5E2Y - chains D and F of the 6 polymer chains in the assembly; structure by X-ray diffraction, 2.60 A resolution.

[Chain D (and F)]
Protein: Hemagglutinin
From: Influenza A virus
Notes: chain F of this document is another copy of the same molecule, construct and numbering; everything in this record applies to it too
Reference sequence: G8IPF0 (G8IPF0_9INFA); residues 2-175 here correspond to UniProt positions 347-520 (UniProt number = residue number + 345)
Chain sequence (180 residues; row label = number of the first residue in the row):
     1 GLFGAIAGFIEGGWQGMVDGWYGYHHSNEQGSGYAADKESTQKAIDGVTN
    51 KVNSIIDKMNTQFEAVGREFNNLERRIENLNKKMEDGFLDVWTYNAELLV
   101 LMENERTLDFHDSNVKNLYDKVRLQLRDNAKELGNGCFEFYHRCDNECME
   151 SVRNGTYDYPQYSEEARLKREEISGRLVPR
Not modelled in the structure: 176-180
Differences from the reference sequence: expression tag (1, 176-180)
Disulfides: Cys144-Cys148

[Interface between chain D and chain F]
Residue-residue contacts - 44 pairs, chain D then chain F:
  Phe3(D) - Leu2(F)
  Lys58(D) - Tyr94(F)
  Lys58(D) - Glu97(F)  salt bridge
  Met59(D) - Tyr94(F)
  Thr61(D) - Asp90(F)  hydrogen bond
  Glu64(D) - Lys83(F)  hydrogen bond (backbone-side chain)
  Val66(D) - Asn79(F)
  Val66(D) - Lys83(F)
  Arg68(D) - Asn79(F)  hydrogen bond
  Arg68(D) - Leu80(F)
  Arg68(D) - Lys83(F)
  Glu69(D) - Arg76(F)  hydrogen bond (backbone-side chain)
  Phe70(D) - Arg76(F)
  Glu74(D) - Arg76(F)  salt bridge
  Leu80(D) - Leu80(F)  hydrophobic
  Asn81(D) - Leu80(F)
  Met84(D) - Leu80(F)
  Met84(D) - Met84(F)  hydrophobic
  Phe88(D) - Met84(F)
  Phe88(D) - Gly87(F)
  Phe88(D) - Phe88(F)
  Val91(D) - Val91(F)  hydrophobic
  Trp92(D) - Val91(F)
  Trp92(D) - Tyr94(F)  hydrophobic
  Asn95(D) - Tyr94(F)  hydrogen bond (backbone-side chain)
  Leu99(D) - Tyr94(F)
  Leu99(D) - Leu98(F)  hydrophobic
  Met102(D) - Met102(F)  hydrophobic
  Glu103(D) - Met102(F)
  Arg106(D) - Met102(F)
  Arg106(D) - Glu105(F)  salt bridge
  Phe110(D) - Leu2(F)  hydrophobic
  Ser113(D) - Leu2(F)  hydrogen bond (side chain-backbone)
  Asn117(D) - Gly1(F)  hydrogen bond (side chain-backbone)
  Asn117(D) - Phe3(F)
  Asn117(D) - Gly4(F)
  Leu124(D) - Phe9(F)  hydrophobic
  Arg127(D) - Lys131(F)
  Arg127(D) - Glu132(F)
  Arg127(D) - Leu133(F)  hydrogen bond (side chain-backbone)
  Tyr159(D) - Lys131(F)
  Arg167(D) - Ile173(F)
  Arg167(D) - Ser174(F)
  Arg167(D) - Gly175(F)
Interface residues without a listed pair, chain D (32 interface residues in all): Phe63, Ile77, Lys116, Arg123
Interface residues without a listed pair, chain F (30 interface residues in all): Ile77, Asn95, Leu101, Lys116, Gly134

[Overview]
32 residues of chain D and 30 residues of chain F are in contact, with 8 hydrogen bonds and 3 salt bridges.
Polar pairs include Lys58(D)-Glu97(F), Glu74(D)-Arg76(F) and Arg106(D)-Glu105(F).
Both chains are Hemagglutinin (Influenza A virus). Entry 5E2Y (Crystal structure of H5 hemagglutinin Q226L
mutant from the influenza virus A/duck/Egypt/10185SS/2010 (H5N1)) was determined by X-ray diffraction (same
publication as 5E2Z, 5E30, 5E32, 5E34 and 5E35).
